PDB entry 6CIM | X-ray diffraction, 3.60 A resolution | chains C and F of the 10 polymer chains in the assembly

[Chain C]
Molecule: V(D)J recombination-activating protein 1
From: Mus musculus
Notes: EC 3.1.-.-, 2.3.2.27
UniProtKB: P15919 (RAG1_MOUSE); residue numbers follow UniProt; this construct covers 384-1008
Amino-acid sequence (625 residues; row label = number of the first residue in the row):
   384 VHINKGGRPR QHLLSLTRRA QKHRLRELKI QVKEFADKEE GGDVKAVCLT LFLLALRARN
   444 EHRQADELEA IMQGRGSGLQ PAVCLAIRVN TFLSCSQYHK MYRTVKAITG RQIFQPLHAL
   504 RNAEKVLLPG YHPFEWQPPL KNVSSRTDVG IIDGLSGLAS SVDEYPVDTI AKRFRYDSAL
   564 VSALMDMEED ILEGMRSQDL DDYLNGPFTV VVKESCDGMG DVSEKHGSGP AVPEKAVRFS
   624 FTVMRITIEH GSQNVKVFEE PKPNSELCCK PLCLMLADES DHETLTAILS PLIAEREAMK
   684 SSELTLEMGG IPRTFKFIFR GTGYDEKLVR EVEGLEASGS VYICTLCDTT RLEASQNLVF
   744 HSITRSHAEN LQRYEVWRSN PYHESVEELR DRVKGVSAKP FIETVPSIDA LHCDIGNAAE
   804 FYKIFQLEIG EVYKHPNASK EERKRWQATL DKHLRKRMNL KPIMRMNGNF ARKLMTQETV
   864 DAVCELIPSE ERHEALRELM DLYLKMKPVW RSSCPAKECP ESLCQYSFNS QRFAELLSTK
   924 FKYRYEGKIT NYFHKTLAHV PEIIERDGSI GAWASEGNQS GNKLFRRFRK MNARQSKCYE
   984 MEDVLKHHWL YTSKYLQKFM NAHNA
Not modelled in the structure: 384-395, 609-614, 957-960, 1008
Differences from the reference sequence: engineered mutation Gln962 (Glu in P15919)
Curated features (UniProtKB/Swiss-Prot):
  - DNA-binding region: Gly389 to Gln456 (NBD)
  - binding site (a divalent metal cation): Asp600, Asp708
  - site: Trp893 (Essential for DNA hairpin formation, participates in base-stacking interactions near the cleavage site)
  - mutagenesis: Arg391 (R391A: Defects in converting nicked products to hairpins; R391L: Impairs DNA-binding and hairpin formation while maintaining some nicking activity), Arg393 (R393A: Impairs DNA-binding and hairpin formation while maintaining some nicking activity), Arg401 (R401A: Allows robust hairpin activity), Arg402 (R402A: Defects in converting nicked products to hairpins), Lys405 (K405A: Reduced hairpin activity), His406 (H406A: Allows robust hairpin activity), Arg407 (R407A: Impairs DNA-binding and reduces hairpin formation without affecting nicking activity), Asn443 (N443A: Impairs DNA-binding; when associated with A-445), His445 (H445A: Impairs DNA-binding; when associated with A-443), Asp546 (D546A: Loss of DNA-binding), Asp560 (D560A: Loss of DNA-binding), Glu597 (E597Q: Impaired cleavage), 19 further mutagenesis entries in UniProt
Ion coordination: Mn2+: Asp600, Asp708; Zn2+: Cys727, Cys730, His937, His942
Reported in the primary citation:
  - catalytic residues: Asp600, Asp708 (citing earlier work)

[Chain F]
Molecule: Nicked 12RSS intermediate reverse strand
Sequence (40 nucleotides; each row starts with the number of its first residue):
     1 CGGGTTTTTG TTAAGGGCTG TATCACTGTG TAAGACAGGC
Not modelled in the structure: 1-5

[How chain C and chain F interact]
Pairs across the interface - 21 pairs, chain C then chain F:
  Ser398(C) with DT9(F), phosphate contact
  Leu399(C) with DT9(F), phosphate contact
  Thr400(C) with DT9(F), hydrogen bond to the phosphate
  Arg402(C) with DT9(F), base contact
  Ala403(C) with DT8(F), sugar contact; DT9(F), phosphate contact
  His406(C) with DT9(F), base contact
  His482(C) with DT21(F), salt bridge to the phosphate
  Tyr485(C) with DG20(F), hydrogen bond to the phosphate
  Arg486(C) with DT21(F), salt bridge to the phosphate
  Lys489(C) with DT19(F), phosphate contact; DG20(F), salt bridge to the phosphate
  Gln495(C) with DT19(F), phosphate contact
  His501(C) with DT19(F), salt bridge to the phosphate
  Glu607(C) with DT29(F), phosphate contact
  Lys608(C) with DT29(F), phosphate contact
  Gln978(C) with DT27(F), sugar contact; DG28(F), sugar contact
  Ser979(C) with DC26(F), phosphate contact; DT27(F), sugar contact
  Lys980(C) with DT27(F), sugar contact
Also at the interface, not in a pair above, chain C (18 interface residues in all): Pro499

[Summary]
18 residues of chain C and 9 residues of chain F are in contact; the contacts include 2 hydrogen bonds and 4
salt bridges. Polar contacts include Thr400(C)-DT9(F), Tyr485(C)-DG20(F) and His482(C)-DT21(F). The paper
reports catalytic residues Asp600(C) and Asp708(C).
Here chain C is V(D)J recombination-activating protein 1 (Mus musculus) and chain F is Nicked 12RSS
intermediate reverse strand. Entry 6CIM (Pre-Reaction Complex, RAG1(E962Q)/2-nicked/intact 12/23RSS complex in
Mn2+) was determined by X-ray diffraction, deposited together with 5ZDZ, 5ZE0, 5ZE1, 5ZE2, 6CG0, 6CIJ, 6CIK
and 6CIL.
